5DNN - chains A and I of the 10 polymer chains in the assembly; structure by X-ray diffraction, 2.80 A resolution.

Chain A:
Molecule: Histone H3.2
Organism: Xenopus laevis
UniProtKB: P84233 (H32_XENLA); residues 1-135 here correspond to UniProt positions 2-136 (UniProt number = residue number + 1)
Chain sequence (135 residues; each row starts with the number of its first residue):
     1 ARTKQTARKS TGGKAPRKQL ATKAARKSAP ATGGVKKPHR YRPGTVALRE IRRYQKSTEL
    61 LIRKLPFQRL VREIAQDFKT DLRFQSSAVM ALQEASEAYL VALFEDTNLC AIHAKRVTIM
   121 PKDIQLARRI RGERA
Not modelled in the structure: 1-37, 135
Differences from the reference sequence: variant Ala102 (Gly103 in P84233)
UniProt features mapped onto this chain:
  - modified residue: Arg2 (Asymmetric dimethylarginine), Thr3 (Phosphothreonine), Lys4 (Allysine), Gln5 (5-glutamyl dopamine), Thr6 (Phosphothreonine), Arg8 (Citrulline), Lys9 (N6,N6,N6-trimethyllysine), Ser10 (ADP-ribosylserine), Thr11 (Phosphothreonine), Lys14 (N6-(2-hydroxyisobutyryl)lysine), Arg17 (Asymmetric dimethylarginine), Lys18 (N6-(2-hydroxyisobutyryl)lysine), Lys23 (N6-(2-hydroxyisobutyryl)lysine), Arg26 (Citrulline), Lys27 (N6,N6,N6-trimethyllysine), Ser28 (ADP-ribosylserine), Lys36 (N6,N6,N6-trimethyllysine), Lys37 (N6-methyllysine), Tyr41 (Phosphotyrosine), Lys56 (N6,N6,N6-trimethyllysine) and 8 more in UniProt
  - lipidation: Cys110 (S-palmitoyl cysteine)
Metal / ion sites: triethylphosphanuidylgold(1+) Au near His113 (its only coordinating residue here)
Residues lining bound ligands:
  - triethylphosphanuidylgold(1+) (AUF), molecule 1: Leu109, Ile112, His113
  - triethylphosphanuidylgold(1+) (AUF), molecule 2: Lys122, Gln125, Leu126
What the authors report for this chain:
  - triethylphosphanuidylgold(1+) coordination: His113

Chain I:
Molecule: 145-nt DNA strand
Sequence (145 nucleotides; each row starts with the number of its first residue; numbers below 1 keep their minus sign (DA-72 is residue -72)):
   -72 ATCAATATCC ACCTGCAGAT ACTACCAAAA GTGTATTTGG AAACTGCTCC ATCAAAAGGC
   -12 ATGTTCAGCT GAATCAGCTG AACATGCCTT TTGATGGAGC AGTTTCCAAA TACACTTTTG
    48 GTAGTATCTG CAGGTGGATA TTGAT

Interface between chain A and chain I:
Residue-residue contacts (27):
  Arg40(A) with DT-8(I), base contact; DG70(I), sugar contact; DA71(I), phosphate contact
  Tyr41(A) with DT69(I), phosphate contact; DG70(I), sugar contact
  Arg42(A) with DG-5(I), salt bridge to the phosphate; DG70(I), hydrogen bond to the phosphate
  Pro43(A) with DA-6(I), phosphate contact; DG-5(I), sugar contact
  Thr45(A) with DG70(I), hydrogen bond to the phosphate
  Arg63(A) with DG-14(I), phosphate contact; DC-13(I), phosphate contact
  Arg72(A) with DA-22(I), salt bridge to the phosphate
  Arg83(A) with DC-23(I), base contact; DA-22(I), sugar contact
  Phe84(A) with DC-23(I), sugar contact; DA-22(I), hydrogen bond to the phosphate
  Gln85(A) with DC-23(I), phosphate contact
  Ser86(A) with DC-23(I), hydrogen bond to the phosphate
  Arg116(A) with DT-3(I), phosphate contact; DG-2(I), phosphate contact
  Val117(A) with DC-4(I), phosphate contact; DT-3(I), hydrogen bond to the phosphate
  Thr118(A) with DC-4(I), hydrogen bond to the phosphate; DT-3(I), hydrogen bond to the phosphate
  Met120(A) with DT-3(I), phosphate contact; DG-2(I), phosphate contact
Also at the interface, not in a pair above, chain A (17 interface residues in all): His39, Lys115

Overview:
17 residues of chain A and 13 residues of chain I are in contact, with 7 hydrogen bonds and 2 salt bridges.
Among the polar pairs are Arg42(A)-DG70(I), Thr45(A)-DG70(I) and Phe84(A)-DA-22(I). Bound to chain A:
triethylphosphanuidylgold(1+). From the paper: triethylphosphanuidylgold(1+) coordination by His113(A).
Here chain A is Histone H3.2 (Xenopus laevis) and chain I is a 145-nt DNA strand. Entry 5DNN (Nucleosome core
particle containing adducts of gold(I)-triethylphosphane and ruthenium(II)-toluene PTA complexes) was
determined by X-ray diffraction (same publication as 5DNM).
